Entry 4F4B (X-ray diffraction, 1.87 A resolution); this record covers chain A.

== Chain A ==
Molecule: Protein KES1
Source organism: Saccharomyces cerevisiae
Reference sequence: P35844 (KES1_YEAST); residues 2-434 here = UniProt positions 2-434
Sequence (436 residues; each row starts with the number of its first residue; numbers below 1 keep their minus sign (Met-1 is residue -1)):
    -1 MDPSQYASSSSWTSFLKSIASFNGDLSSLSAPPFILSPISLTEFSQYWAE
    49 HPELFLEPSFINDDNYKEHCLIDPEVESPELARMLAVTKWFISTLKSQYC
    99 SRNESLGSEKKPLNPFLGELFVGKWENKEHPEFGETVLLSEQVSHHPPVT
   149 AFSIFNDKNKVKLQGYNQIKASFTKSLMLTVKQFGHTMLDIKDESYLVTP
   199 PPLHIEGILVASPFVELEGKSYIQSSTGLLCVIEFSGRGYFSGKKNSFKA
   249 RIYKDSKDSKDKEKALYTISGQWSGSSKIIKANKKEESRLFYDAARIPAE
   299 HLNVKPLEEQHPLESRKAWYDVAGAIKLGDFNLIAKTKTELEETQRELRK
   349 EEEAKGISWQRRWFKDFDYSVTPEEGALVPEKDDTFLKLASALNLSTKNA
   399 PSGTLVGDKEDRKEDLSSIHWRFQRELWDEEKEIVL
Unresolved in the structure: 238-242, 281-285, 410-413
Sequence notes: expression tag (-1 to 1)
Small-molecule neighbours: L39 ((3beta,9beta,25R)-3-hydroxy-26-iodocholest-5-ene-16,22-dione): Leu24, Leu27, Leu39, Phe42, Trp46, Gln96, Tyr97, Arg100, Glu107, Lys108, Lys109, Pro110, Asn165, Ile167, Phe171, Leu177, Val179, Gln181, Leu201, Ile203, Ile206, Pro211, Val213
UniProt features mapped onto this chain:
  - region: Ser7 to Ala29 (ALPS motif)
  - binding site (a 1,2-diacyl-sn-glycero-3-phospho-(1D-myo-inositol 4-phosphate)): Leu24 to Ala29, Lys109 to Asn112, His143, His144, Lys336, Glu340, Arg344
  - binding site (20-hydroxycholesterol): Gln96
  - binding site (25-hydroxycholesterol): Gln96
  - binding site (7beta-hydroxycholesterol): Gln96, Arg100
  - binding site (cholesterol): Gln96
  - binding site (ergosterol): Gln96
  - modified residue: Thr370 (Phosphothreonine), Ser389 (Phosphoserine)
  - mutagenesis: Tyr97 (Y97F: Abolishes both cholesterol binding and biological function), Lys109 (K109A: Strong reduction in cholesterol transport. Abolishes binding to phosphatidylinositol 4-phosphate), Leu111 (L111D: Abolishes both cholesterol binding and biological function), Asn112 (N112E: Abolishes binding to phosphatidylinositol 4-phosphate), Glu117 (E117A: Abolishes both cholesterol binding and biological function), His143 to His144 (Reduction in cholesterol transport. Abolishes binding to phosphatidylinositol 4-phosphate), Lys168 (K168A: Slight reduction in cholesterol transport; K168A: Strong reduction in cholesterol transport), His202 to Glu204 (Strong reduction in cholesterol binding without affecting phosphatidylinositol 4-phosphate binding), Lys336 (K336A: Strong reduction in cholesterol transport. Abolishes binding to phosphatidylinositol 4-phosphate), Glu340 (E340A: Abolishes binding to phosphatidylinositol 4-phosphate), Arg344 (R344A: Slight reduction in cholesterol transport. Abolishes binding to phosphatidylinositol 4-phosphate)

== Overview ==
Bound to chain A: compound L39. Curated annotation (UniProt) lists 15 residues binding
1,2-diacyl-sn-glycero-3-phospho-(1D-myo-inositol 4-phosphate), residue binding 20-hydroxycholesterol Gln96,
residue binding 25-hydroxycholesterol Gln96 and residues binding 7beta-hydroxycholesterol Gln96 and Arg100.
Chain A is Protein KES1 (Saccharomyces cerevisiae); the structure, Structure of OSH4 with a cholesterol
analog, was determined by X-ray diffraction together with 4FES from the same study.
